2H9D - chains A and B; structure by X-ray diffraction, 1.95 A resolution.

== Chain A (and B) ==
Molecule: Salicylate biosynthesis protein pchB
Source organism: Pseudomonas aeruginosa
Notes: EC 4.1.99.-; chain B of this document is another copy of the same molecule, construct and numbering; everything in this record applies to it too
Reference sequence: Q51507 (PCHB_PSEAE); residues 1-101 here = UniProt positions 1-101
Sequence (101 residues; row label = number of the first residue in the row):
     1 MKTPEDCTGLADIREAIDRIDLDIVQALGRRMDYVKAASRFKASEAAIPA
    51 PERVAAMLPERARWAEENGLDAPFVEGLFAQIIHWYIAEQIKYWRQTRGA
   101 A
Unresolved in the structure: 42-51, 95-101 (chain B: 1, 42-47, 95-101)
Curated features (UniProtKB/Swiss-Prot):
  - binding site (substrate): R14, R31, K42, Q90
Ion coordination: Ca2+: E15, D18 (shared with 2 residues of chain D)
Small-molecule neighbours: pyruvic acid (PYR): R31, V35, M57, I83, Y86, I87, Q90

== How chain A and chain B interact ==
Pairs across the interface (93; chain A residue first):
  M1(A) - Y34(B)
  K2(A) - Y34(B)  hydrogen bond (backbone-side chain)
  T3(A) - Y34(B)
  P4(A) - D33(B)
  P4(A) - Y34(B)
  P4(A) - A37(B)
  C7(A) - Y34(B)  hydrophobic
  T8(A) - F41(B)
  G9(A) - F41(B)
  L10(A) - F41(B)  hydrophobic
  I13(A) - Y34(B)
  I13(A) - A37(B)
  I13(A) - A38(B)  hydrophobic
  I13(A) - F41(B)  hydrophobic
  R14(A) - R53(B)  hydrogen bond (backbone-side chain)
  A16(A) - Y34(B)  hydrophobic
  I17(A) - R31(B)
  I17(A) - Y34(B)  hydrophobic
  I17(A) - V35(B)  hydrophobic
  D18(A) - R53(B)  salt bridge
  D18(A) - R61(B)  salt bridge
  D18(A) - W64(B)
  I20(A) - A27(B)
  I20(A) - R31(B)
  I20(A) - Y34(B)  hydrophobic
  D21(A) - R31(B)  salt bridge
  D21(A) - R61(B)  salt bridge
  D21(A) - W64(B)
  D21(A) - F79(B)
  L22(A) - W64(B)
  I24(A) - A27(B)  hydrophobic
  I24(A) - L28(B)  hydrophobic
  I24(A) - F79(B)  hydrophobic
  V25(A) - W64(B)
  V25(A) - A65(B)
  V25(A) - N68(B)
  V25(A) - L70(B)
  V25(A) - F79(B)  hydrophobic
  Q26(A) - N68(B)
  A27(A) - I20(B)
  A27(A) - I24(B)  hydrophobic
  L28(A) - I24(B)  hydrophobic
  L28(A) - L70(B)  hydrophobic
  G29(A) - N68(B)
  G29(A) - L70(B)
  R31(A) - I17(B)
  R31(A) - I20(B)
  R31(A) - D21(B)  salt bridge
  D33(A) - P4(B)
  Y34(A) - K2(B)  hydrogen bond (side chain-backbone)
  Y34(A) - T3(B)
  Y34(A) - P4(B)
  Y34(A) - C7(B)  hydrophobic
  Y34(A) - I13(B)
  Y34(A) - A16(B)  hydrophobic
  Y34(A) - I20(B)  hydrophobic
  V35(A) - I17(B)  hydrophobic
  A37(A) - P4(B)
  A38(A) - I13(B)  hydrophobic
  F41(A) - C7(B)
  F41(A) - T8(B)
  F41(A) - G9(B)
  F41(A) - L10(B)  hydrophobic
  R53(A) - R14(B)
  R53(A) - D18(B)  salt bridge
  R61(A) - D18(B)  salt bridge
  R61(A) - D21(B)  salt bridge
  W64(A) - D18(B)
  W64(A) - D21(B)
  W64(A) - L22(B)  hydrophobic
  W64(A) - V25(B)
  A65(A) - V25(B)
  N68(A) - V25(B)
  N68(A) - Q26(B)
  N68(A) - G29(B)
  L70(A) - V25(B)
  L70(A) - L28(B)  hydrophobic
  L70(A) - G29(B)
  L70(A) - M32(B)  hydrophobic
  L70(A) - Y86(B)
  D71(A) - W85(B)
  F74(A) - Q81(B)
  F74(A) - W85(B)
  L78(A) - Q81(B)
  F79(A) - D21(B)
  F79(A) - I24(B)  hydrophobic
  F79(A) - V25(B)  hydrophobic
  Q81(A) - F74(B)
  Q81(A) - L78(B)
  Q81(A) - Q81(B)  hydrogen bond
  W85(A) - D71(B)
  W85(A) - F74(B)  hydrophobic
  Y86(A) - L70(B)
Also at the interface, not in a pair above, chain A (49 interface residues in all): E5, R30, M32, M57, E60, V75, I82
Also at the interface, not in a pair above, chain B (50 interface residues in all): R30, R40, P49, M57, E60, V75, I82, E89

== Summary ==
49 residues of chain A face 50 of chain B across their interface; the contacts include 4 hydrogen bonds and 8
salt bridges. Polar pairs include D18(A)-R53(B), D18(A)-R61(B) and D21(A)-R31(B). Ligands of chain A: pyruvic
acid.
Chain A and chain B are both Salicylate biosynthesis protein pchB (Pseudomonas aeruginosa); the structure,
Pyruvate-Bound Structure of the Isochorismate-Pyruvate Lyase from Pseudomonas aerugionsa, was determined by
X-ray diffraction (same publication as 2H9C).
